Entry 5UND (X-ray diffraction, 2.55 A resolution); this record covers chains A and C of the 3 polymer chains in the assembly.

== Chain A ==
Name: Transcriptional repressor CTCF
Organism: Homo sapiens
UniProt: P49711 (CTCF_HUMAN); residues 348-547 here = UniProt positions 348-547
Chain sequence (202 residues; numbered 346 to 547; the number before each row is that of its first residue):
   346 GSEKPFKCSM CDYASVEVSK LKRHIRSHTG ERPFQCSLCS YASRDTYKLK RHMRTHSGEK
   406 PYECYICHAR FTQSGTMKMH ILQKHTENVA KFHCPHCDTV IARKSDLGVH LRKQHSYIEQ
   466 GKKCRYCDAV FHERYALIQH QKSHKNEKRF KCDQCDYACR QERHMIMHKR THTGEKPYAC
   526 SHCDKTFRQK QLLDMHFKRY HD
Disordered / not traced: 346-347, 519-547
Differences from the reference sequence: expression tag (346-347)
Metal / ion sites: Zn2+ site 1: Cys353, Cys356, His369, His373; Zn2+ site 2: Cys381, Cys384, His397, His401; Zn2+ site 3: Cys409, Cys412, His425, His430; Zn2+ site 4: Cys439, Cys442, His455, His460; Zn2+ site 5: Cys469, Cys472, His485, His489; Zn2+ site 6: Cys500, His513, His517
From the paper describing this entry:
  - disease-associated variants - K365T (20-fold): decreased binding to DNA
  - specificity-determining residues: Glu362, Asp451 (proposed by the authors, not directly observed)

== Chain C ==
Molecule: 28-nt DNA strand
Sequence (28 nucleotides; row label = number of the first residue in the row):
     1 CGCCCCCTGC TGGCCTCTGT GGGCACTG
Disordered / not traced: 27-28

== Chain A / chain C interface ==
Contacting residue pairs (20; chain A residue first):
  Glu362(A) - DC1(C)  base contact
  Ser364(A) - DC1(C)  base contact
  Thr391(A) - DG2(C)  sugar contact
  Thr391(A) - DC3(C)  hydrogen bond to the phosphate
  Tyr392(A) - DC4(C)  base contact
  Tyr392(A) - DC5(C)  base contact
  Lys393(A) - DC5(C)  base contact
  Lys395(A) - DC4(C)  salt bridge to the phosphate
  Tyr407(A) - DC5(C)  hydrogen bond to the phosphate
  Ser419(A) - DC6(C)  hydrogen bond to the phosphate
  Lys423(A) - DC6(C)  phosphate contact
  Lys423(A) - DC7(C)  salt bridge to the phosphate
  Lys449(A) - DT8(C)  salt bridge to the phosphate
  Lys449(A) - DG9(C)  salt bridge to the phosphate
  Ser450(A) - DC10(C)  base contact
  Val454(A) - DT11(C)  base contact
  Arg457(A) - DC10(C)  salt bridge to the phosphate
  Arg470(A) - DG21(C)  salt bridge to the phosphate
  Tyr471(A) - DT20(C)  phosphate contact
  Lys487(A) - DG19(C)  salt bridge to the phosphate
Also at the interface, not in a pair above, chain A (20 interface residues in all): Lys365, Phe379, Asp390, Arg396

== In short ==
20 residues of chain A face 14 of chain C across their interface, with 3 hydrogen bonds and 7 salt bridges.
Among the polar pairs are Thr391(A)-DC3(C), Tyr407(A)-DC5(C) and Ser419(A)-DC6(C). Cys353(A), Cys356(A),
His369(A) and His373(A) form the Zn2+ site 1. The paper reports that K365T of chain A reduces binding to DNA;
specificity determinants Glu362(A) and Asp451(A).
Chain A is Transcriptional repressor CTCF (Homo sapiens) and chain C is a 28-nt DNA strand; the structure,
Crystal Structure of CTCF(ZnF 4-10) With 28-mer DNA, was determined by X-ray diffraction (same publication as
5K5H, 5K5I, 5K5J, 5K5L, 5KKQ, 5T00 and 5T0U).
